PDB entry 4XDC | X-ray diffraction, 1.63 A resolution | chain A

Chain A:
Molecule: Iron hydrogenase 1
Organism: Clostridium pasteurianum
Notes: EC 1.12.7.2
UniProtKB: P29166 (PHF1_CLOPA); numbering as in UniProt (aligned over 1-574)
Sequence (584 residues; row label = number of the first residue in the row):
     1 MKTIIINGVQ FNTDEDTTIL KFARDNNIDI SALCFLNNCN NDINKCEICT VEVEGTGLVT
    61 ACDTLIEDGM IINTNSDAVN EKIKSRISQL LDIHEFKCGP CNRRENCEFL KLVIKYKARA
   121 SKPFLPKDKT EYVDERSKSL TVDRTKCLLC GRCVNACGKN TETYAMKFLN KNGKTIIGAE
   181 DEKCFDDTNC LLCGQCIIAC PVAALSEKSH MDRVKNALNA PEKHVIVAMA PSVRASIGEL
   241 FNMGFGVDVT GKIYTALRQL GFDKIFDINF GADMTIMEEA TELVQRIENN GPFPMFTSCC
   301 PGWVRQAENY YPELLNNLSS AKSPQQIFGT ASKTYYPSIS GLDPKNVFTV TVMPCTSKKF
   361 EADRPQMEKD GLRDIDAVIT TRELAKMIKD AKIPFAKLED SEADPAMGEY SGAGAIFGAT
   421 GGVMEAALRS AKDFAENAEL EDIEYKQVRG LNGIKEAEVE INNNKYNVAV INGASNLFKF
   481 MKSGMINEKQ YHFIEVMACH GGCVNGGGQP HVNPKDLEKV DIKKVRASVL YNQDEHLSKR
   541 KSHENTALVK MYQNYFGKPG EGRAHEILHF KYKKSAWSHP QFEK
Disordered / not traced: 582-584
Construct notes: expression tag (575-584)
Curated features (UniProtKB/Swiss-Prot):
  - binding site ([2Fe-2S] cluster): C34, C46, C49, C62
  - binding site ([4Fe-4S] cluster): H94, C98, C101, C107, C147, C150, C153, C157, C190, C193, C196, C200, C300, C355, C499, C503
  - binding site (Fe(2+)): C503
Metal / ion sites: 2Fe-2S cluster Fe: C34, C46, C49, C62; Mg2+ site 1: N40, D42; 4Fe-4S cluster Fe site 1: H94, C98, C101, C107; 4Fe-4S cluster Fe site 2: C147, C150, C153, C200; 4Fe-4S cluster Fe site 3: C157, C190, C193, C196; Mg2+ site 2 near L218 (its only coordinating residue here); 4Fe-4S cluster Fe site 4: C300, C355, C499, C503; Mg2+ site 3 near E456 (its only coordinating residue here); Fe ion near C503 (its only coordinating residue here)
Residues lining bound ligands:
  - 402 (dicarbonyl[bis(cyanide-kappaC)]-mu-(iminodimethanethiolatato-1kappaS:2kappaS)-mu-(oxomethylidene)diiron(2+)): A230, P231, S232, I268, A272, C299, C300, S323, P324, Q325, M353, P354, C355, K358, F417, G418, V423, M497, C503
  - 2Fe-2S cluster (FES): A32, L33, C34, F35, N40, K45, C46, E47, C49, T60, C62
  - 4Fe-4S cluster (SF4), molecule 1: H94, E95, F96, K97, C98, C101, R103, R104, C107, F109, L110, K146, V202, A203
  - 4Fe-4S cluster (SF4), molecule 2: L140, C157, T161, T163, A165, M166, F185, C190, L191, L192, C193, G194, Q195, C196
  - 4Fe-4S cluster (SF4), molecule 3: C147, L148, L149, C150, G151, R152, C153, I177, A199, C200, P201, V202, A204, L205
  - 4Fe-4S cluster (SF4), molecule 4: C193, C299, C300, P301, G302, P354, C355, S357, K358, M497, A498, C499, G502, C503, G506
From the paper describing this entry:
  - binding site for 402: C299, F417, M497

In short:
Chain A binds compound 402, 4 copies of 4Fe-4S cluster and 2Fe-2S cluster. C34, C46, C49 and C62 form the
2Fe-2S cluster Fe site. Curated annotation (UniProt) lists 4 [2Fe-2S] cluster-binding residues, 16 [4Fe-4S]
cluster-binding residues and Fe2+-binding residue C503. The paper reports a binding site for 402 at C299, F417
and M497.
Chain A is Iron hydrogenase 1 (Clostridium pasteurianum); the structure, Active semisynthetic
[FeFe]-hydrogenase CpI with aza-dithiolato-bridged [2Fe] cofactor, was determined by X-ray diffraction,
deposited together with 4XDD and 5BYQ.
